PDB entry 8CIH | X-ray diffraction, 2.00 A resolution | chain A

[Chain A]
Name: Cyclin-dependent kinase 2-interacting protein
Source organism: Homo sapiens
UniProtKB: Q9BW66 (CINP_HUMAN); numbering as in UniProt (aligned over 1-212)
Sequence (214 residues; row label = number of the first residue in the row; numbers below 1 keep their minus sign (Gly-1 is residue -1)):
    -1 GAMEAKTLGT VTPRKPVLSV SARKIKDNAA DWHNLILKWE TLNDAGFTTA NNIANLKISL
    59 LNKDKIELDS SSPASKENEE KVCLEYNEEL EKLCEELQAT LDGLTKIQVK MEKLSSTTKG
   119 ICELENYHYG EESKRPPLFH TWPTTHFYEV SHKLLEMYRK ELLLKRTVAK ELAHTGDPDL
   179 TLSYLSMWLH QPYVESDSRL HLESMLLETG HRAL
Unresolved in the structure: -1 to 16, 62-67, 211-212
Sequence notes: expression tag (-1 to 0)
Curated features (UniProtKB/Swiss-Prot):
  - binding site (Na(+)): Ser202
  - modified residue: Met1 (N-acetylmethionine), Ser69 (Phosphoserine), Ser73 (Phosphoserine)
  - natural variant: Asp177 (D177N: In a colorectal cancer sample)
  - mutagenesis: Pro11 to Pro14 (No effect on interaction with AFG2A and AFG2B), Arg21 to Lys24 (No effect on interaction with AFG2A and AFG2B), Leu162 (L162R: Loss of interaction with AFG2A and AFG2B), Leu178 (L178R: No effect on interaction with AFG2A and AFG2B), Ser181 (S181R: Strongly decreases interaction with AFG2A and AFG2B), Ser184 (S184R: Strongly decreases interaction with AFG2A and AFG2B)

[Overview]
UniProt lists Na+-binding residue Ser202 and 12 mutagenesis sites.
Chain A is Cyclin-dependent kinase 2-interacting protein (Homo sapiens); the structure, Structure of FL CINP,
was determined by X-ray diffraction together with 8RHN from the same study.
